PDB entry 5VQ3 | X-ray diffraction, 1.72 A resolution | chains C and D of the 4 polymer chains in the assembly

# Chain C
Protein: Nitrogenase molybdenum-iron protein alpha chain
From: Clostridium pasteurianum
Notes: EC 1.18.6.1
UniProt: P00467 (NIFD_CLOPA); residue numbers follow UniProt; this construct covers 1-520
Chain sequence (520 residues; each row starts with the number of its first residue):
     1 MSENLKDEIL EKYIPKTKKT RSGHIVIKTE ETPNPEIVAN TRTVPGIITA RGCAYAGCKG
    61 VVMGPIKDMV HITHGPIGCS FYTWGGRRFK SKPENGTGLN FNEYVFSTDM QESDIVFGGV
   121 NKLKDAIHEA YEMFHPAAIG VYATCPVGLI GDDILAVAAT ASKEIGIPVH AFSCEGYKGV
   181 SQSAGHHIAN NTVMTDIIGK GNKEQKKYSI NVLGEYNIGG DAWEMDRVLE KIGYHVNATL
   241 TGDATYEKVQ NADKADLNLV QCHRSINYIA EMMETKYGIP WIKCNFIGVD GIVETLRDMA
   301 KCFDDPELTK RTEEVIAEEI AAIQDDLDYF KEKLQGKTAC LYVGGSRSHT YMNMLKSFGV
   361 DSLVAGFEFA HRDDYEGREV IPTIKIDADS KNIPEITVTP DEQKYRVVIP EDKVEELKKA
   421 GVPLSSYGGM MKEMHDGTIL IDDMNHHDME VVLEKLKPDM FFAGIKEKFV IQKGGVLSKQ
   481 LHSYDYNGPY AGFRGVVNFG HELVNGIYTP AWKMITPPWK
Unresolved in the structure: 1-3
Metal / ion sites: fe(8)-S(7) cluster Fe: C53, C79, C145 (shared with C23(D), C48(D), C106(D) of chain D); Fe ion near C262 (its only coordinating residue here)
Residues lining bound ligands:
  - fe(8)-S(7) cluster (CLF): C53, Y55, P76, I77, G78, C79, Y82, T144, C145, G176
  - 3-hydroxy-3-carboxy-adipic acid (HCA): A56, G86, R87, Q182, G464, I465, K466, Q480, H482
  - ICS (iron-sulfur-molybdenum cluster with interstitial carbon): V61, R87, Q182, H186, Y216, I218, C262, R264, S265, V343, G344, G345, S346, R347, F369, L481, H482
Curated features (UniProtKB/Swiss-Prot):
  - binding site ([8Fe-7S] cluster): C53, C79, C145
  - binding site ([7Fe-Mo-9S-C-homocitryl] cluster): C262, H482
From the paper describing this entry:
  - binding site for ICS: R347

# Chain D
Protein: Nitrogenase molybdenum-iron protein beta chain
From: Clostridium pasteurianum
Notes: EC 1.18.6.1
UniProt: P11347 (NIFK_CLOPA); residues 1-458 here = UniProt positions 1-458
Chain sequence (458 residues; row label = number of the first residue in the row):
     1 MLDATPKEIV ERKALRINPA KTCQPVGAMY AALGIHNCLP HSHGSQGCCS YHRTVLSRHF
    61 KEPAMASTSS FTEGASVFGG GSNIKTAVKN IFSLYNPDII AVHTTCLSET LGDDLPTYIS
   121 QMEDAGSIPE GKLVIHTNTP SYVGSHVTGF ANMVQGIVNY LSENTGAKNG KINVIPGFVG
   181 PADMREIKRL FEAMDIPYIM FPDTSGVLDG PTTGEYKMYP EGGTKIEDLK DTGNSDLTLS
   241 LGSYASDLGA KTLEKKCKVP FKTLRTPIGV SATDEFIMAL SEATGKEVPA SIEEERGQLI
   301 DLMIDAQQYL QGKKVALLGD PDEIIALSKF IIELGAIPKY VVTGTPGMKF QKEIDAMLAE
   361 AGIEGSKVKV EGDFFDVHQW IKNEGVDLLI SNTYGKFIAR EENIPFVRFG FPIMDRYGHY
   421 YNPKVGYKGA IRLVEEITNV ILDKIERECT EEDFEVVR
Metal / ion sites: fe(8)-S(7) cluster Fe: C23, C48, C106 (shared with C53(C), C79(C), C145(C) of chain C); Fe2+ site 1: K61, E62 (shared with 2 residues of chain B); Fe2+ site 2: D301, D305 (shared with 2 residues of chain B)
Residues lining bound ligands: fe(8)-S(7) cluster (CLF): C23, P25, S45, G47, C48, Y51, H52, T105, C106, S141
Curated features (UniProtKB/Swiss-Prot):
  - binding site ([8Fe-7S] cluster): C23, C48, C106, S141

# Chain C / chain D interface
Contacting residue pairs - 149 pairs, chain C then chain D:
  K12(C) - S93(D)
  K12(C) - L94(D)  hydrogen bond (side chain-backbone)
  Y13(C) - L94(D)  hydrophobic
  I14(C) - N90(D)
  I14(C) - S93(D)
  T17(C) - N90(D)  hydrogen bond
  R42(C) - T72(D)
  T43(C) - Q46(D)  hydrogen bond
  T43(C) - S70(D)
  V44(C) - N90(D)
  P45(C) - T68(D)
  P45(C) - S69(D)
  P45(C) - N83(D)
  P45(C) - T86(D)
  P45(C) - A87(D)
  P45(C) - N90(D)
  G46(C) - T68(D)  hydrogen bond (backbone-backbone)
  G46(C) - A87(D)
  G46(C) - I91(D)
  G46(C) - Y95(D)
  I47(C) - L94(D)  hydrophobic
  I47(C) - Y95(D)  hydrogen bond (backbone-side chain)
  I48(C) - R53(D)
  I48(C) - A66(D)
  I48(C) - Y95(D)  hydrophobic
  I48(C) - M218(D)  hydrophobic
  T49(C) - Q46(D)
  T49(C) - R53(D)  hydrogen bond (backbone-side chain)
  A50(C) - S50(D)
  R51(C) - Q46(D)
  R51(C) - S50(D)
  G52(C) - Q46(D)  hydrogen bond (backbone-side chain)
  C53(C) - G47(D)
  A56(C) - Y51(D)
  P76(C) - C106(D)  hydrophobic
  P76(C) - S141(D)
  I77(C) - R16(D)
  I77(C) - P19(D)  hydrophobic
  I77(C) - K21(D)
  I77(C) - T22(D)
  I77(C) - C23(D)
  G78(C) - T22(D)
  G78(C) - C23(D)
  F81(C) - K21(D)
  F81(C) - T22(D)
  F81(C) - Y394(D)  hydrophobic
  F81(C) - P412(D)
  Y82(C) - T22(D)  hydrogen bond
  Y82(C) - V26(D)
  Y82(C) - Y51(D)  hydrophobic
  Y82(C) - H52(D)
  Y82(C) - V55(D)  hydrophobic
  T83(C) - Y51(D)
  W84(C) - N18(D)
  W84(C) - P19(D)
  W84(C) - Y394(D)  hydrogen bond (backbone-side chain)
  G86(C) - R58(D)
  F101(C) - A4(D)  hydrophobic
  E103(C) - M1(D)
  E103(C) - L2(D)  hydrogen bond (side chain-backbone)
  E103(C) - N18(D)
  E103(C) - F397(D)
  Y104(C) - L2(D)  hydrogen bond (side chain-backbone)
  Y104(C) - D3(D)
  Y104(C) - A4(D)  hydrogen bond (side chain-backbone)
  Y104(C) - T5(D)  hydrogen bond
  Y104(C) - I17(D)  hydrophobic
  Y104(C) - N18(D)
  Y104(C) - F375(D)  hydrophobic
  V105(C) - R16(D)
  V105(C) - I17(D)
  V105(C) - N18(D)  hydrogen bond (backbone-side chain)
  V105(C) - P19(D)
  F106(C) - R16(D)
  F106(C) - I17(D)  hydrophobic
  S107(C) - A14(D)
  S107(C) - L15(D)
  S107(C) - R16(D)  hydrogen bond (backbone-backbone)
  T108(C) - A14(D)
  D109(C) - R16(D)  salt bridge
  D109(C) - K21(D)  salt bridge
  M110(C) - Y142(D)
  Q111(C) - K21(D)
  Q111(C) - Y142(D)
  E112(C) - Y142(D)  hydrogen bond (backbone-backbone)
  I115(C) - T110(D)
  I115(C) - Y142(D)  hydrophobic
  K122(C) - A14(D)
  D125(C) - A14(D)
  A126(C) - A14(D)
  A126(C) - L15(D)
  E129(C) - R12(D)
  E129(C) - K13(D)  hydrogen bond (side chain-backbone)
  E129(C) - A14(D)  hydrogen bond (side chain-backbone)
  E129(C) - L15(D)  hydrogen bond (side chain-backbone)
  A130(C) - L15(D)  hydrophobic
  M133(C) - R12(D)
  M133(C) - F375(D)  hydrophobic
  F134(C) - A4(D)
  F134(C) - I17(D)  hydrophobic
  F134(C) - F375(D)  hydrophobic
  C145(C) - C106(D)  hydrophobic
  C145(C) - L107(D)  hydrophobic
  P146(C) - C106(D)  hydrophobic
  P146(C) - T110(D)
  L149(C) - S76(D)
  L149(C) - L107(D)  hydrophobic
  L149(C) - L111(D)  hydrophobic
  I150(C) - T110(D)
  G176(C) - S45(D)  hydrogen bond (backbone-side chain)
  Y177(C) - S45(D)
  Y177(C) - F71(D)
  Y177(C) - T72(D)
  Y177(C) - E73(D)  hydrogen bond (backbone-backbone)
  Y177(C) - S76(D)
  Y177(C) - L107(D)  hydrophobic
  K178(C) - E73(D)
  V180(C) - Q46(D)  hydrogen bond (backbone-side chain)
  D389(C) - T72(D)  hydrogen bond
  N392(C) - E73(D)
  N445(C) - Y95(D)
  H446(C) - Y95(D)
  H446(C) - Y216(D)
  H446(C) - M218(D)
  H447(C) - L94(D)
  H447(C) - Y95(D)  hydrogen bond (backbone-side chain)
  E450(C) - Y216(D)
  I465(C) - T54(D)
  K466(C) - S50(D)  hydrogen bond
  K466(C) - R53(D)
  K466(C) - T54(D)
  F469(C) - S57(D)
  F469(C) - K61(D)
  F469(C) - E62(D)
  F469(C) - P63(D)
  V470(C) - P63(D)  hydrophobic
  V470(C) - M65(D)  hydrophobic
  V470(C) - Y216(D)
  K473(C) - E62(D)  salt bridge
  K473(C) - P63(D)
  K473(C) - G210(D)  hydrogen bond (side chain-backbone)
  K473(C) - P211(D)  hydrogen bond (side chain-backbone)
  K473(C) - T212(D)
  K473(C) - G214(D)  hydrogen bond (backbone-backbone)
  K473(C) - E215(D)  hydrogen bond (backbone-backbone)
  K473(C) - Y216(D)
  G474(C) - G214(D)
  I515(C) - T213(D)
  I515(C) - G214(D)
Also at the interface, not in a pair above, chain C (72 interface residues in all): K16, Y55, I72, G179, S181, Q472, G475
Also at the interface, not in a pair above, chain D (74 interface residues in all): P6, E11, L39, S67, K89, V143, E371, F374

# Summary
72 residues of chain C and 74 residues of chain D are in contact, with 29 hydrogen bonds and 3 salt bridges.
Polar pairs include D109(C)-R16(D), D109(C)-K21(D) and K473(C)-E62(D). Fe(8)-S(7) cluster is bound between
chain C and chain D. Chain C binds 3-hydroxy-3-carboxy-adipic acid and compound ICS. The paper reports a
binding site for ICS at R347(C).
Chain C is Nitrogenase molybdenum-iron protein alpha chain and chain D is Nitrogenase molybdenum-iron protein
beta chain, both from Clostridium pasteurianum; the structure, Nitrogenase Cp1 at pH 6.5, was determined by
X-ray diffraction (same publication as 5VPW and 5VQ4).
